8I9P - chains C1 and Cd of the 33 polymer chains in the assembly; structure by electron microscopy, 3.00 A resolution.

Chain C1:
Molecule: 3341-nt RNA strand
From: Chaetomium thermophilum
Sequence (3341 nucleotides; each row starts with the number of its first residue):
     1 GGUUGACCUC GGAUCAGGUA GGAGGACCCG CUGAACUUAA GCAUAUCAAU AAGCGGAGGA
    61 AAAGAAACCA ACAGGGAUUG CCCUAGUAAC GGCGAGUGAA GCGGCAACAG CUCAAAUUUG
   121 AAAGCUGGCU UCGGCCCGCG UUGUAAUUUG GAGAGGAUGC UUUGGGCGAG GCUCCUUCUG
   181 AGUUCCCUGG AACGGGACGC CACAGAGGGU GAGAGCCCCG UAUAGUUGGA AGCCAAGCCU
   241 GUGUAAAGCU CCUUCGACGA GUCGAGUAGU UUGGGAAUGC UGCUCAAAAU GGGAGGUAAA
   301 UUUCUUCUAA AGCUAAAUAC CGGCCAGAGA CCGAUAGCGC ACAAGUAGAG UGAUCGAAAG
   361 AUGAAAAGCA CUUUGAAAAG AGGGUUAAAU AGCACGUGAA AUUGUUGAAA GGGAAGCGCU
   421 UGUGACCAGA CUUGCGCCCG GCGGAUCAUC CGGUGUUCUC ACCGGUGCAC UCCGCCGGGC
   481 UCAGGCCAGC AUCGGUUCUG GCGGGGGGAU AAAGGCCCAG GGAAUGUGGC UCCUCCGGGA
   541 GUGUUAUAGC CCUGGGUGUA AUACCCUCGC CGGGACCGAG GACCGCGCUC UGCAAGGAUG
   601 CUGGCGUAAU GGUCACCAGC GACCCGUCUU GAAACACGGA CCAAGGAGUC AAGGUUUUGC
   661 GCGAGUGUUU GGGUGUAAAA CCCGCACGCG UAAUGAAAGU GAACGUAGGU GAGAGCUUCG
   721 GCGCAUCAUC GACCGAUCCU GAUGUAUUCG GAUGGAUUUG AGUAGGAGCG UUAAGCCUUG
   781 GACCCGAAAG AUGGUGAACU AUGCUUGGAU AGGGUGAAGC CAGAGGAAAC UCUGGUGGAG
   841 GCUCGCAGCG GUUCUGACGU GCAAAUCGAU CGUCAAAUCU GAGCAUGGGG GCGAAAGACU
   901 AAUCGAACCA UCUAGUAGCU GGUUACCGCC GAAGUUUCCC UCAGGAUAGC AGUGUCGACC
   961 UUCAGUUUUA UGAGGUAAAG CGAAUGAUUA GGGACUCGGG GGCGAUUUUU AGCCUUCAUC
  1021 CAUUCUCAAA CUUUAAAUAU GUAAGAAGCC CUUGUUACUU AACUGAACGU GGGCAUUCGA
  1081 AUGUAUCGAC ACUAGUGGGC CAUUUUUGGU AAGCAGAACU GGCGAUGCGG GAUGAACCGA
  1141 ACGCGGGGUU AAGGUGCCGG AGUGGACGCU CAUCAGACAC CACAAAAGGC GUUAGUACAU
  1201 CUUGACAGCA GGACGGUGGC CAUGGAAGUC GGAAUCCGCU AAGGACUGUG UAACAACUCA
  1261 CCUGCCGAAU GUACUAGCCC UGAAAAUGGA UGGCGCUCAA GCGUCCCACC CAUACCCCGC
  1321 CCUCAGGGUA GAAACGAUGC CCUGAGGAGU AGGCGGCCGU GGAGGUCAGU GACGAAGCCU
  1381 AGGGCGUGAG CCCGGGUCGA ACGGCCUCUA GUGCAGAUCU UGGUGGUAGU AGCAAAUACU
  1441 UCAAUGAGAA CUUGAAGGAC CGAAGUGGGG AAAGGUUCCA UGUGAACAGC GGUUGGACAU
  1501 GGGUUAGUCG AUCCUAAGCC AUAGGGAAGU UCCGUUUCAA AGGGGCACUC GUGCCCCGUG
  1561 UGGCGAAAGG GAAGCCGGUU AAUAUUCCGG CACCUGGAUG UGGGUUUUGC GCGGCAACGC
  1621 AACUGAACGC GGAGACGACG GCGGGGGCCC CGGGCAGAGU UCUCUUUUCU UCUUAACGGU
  1681 CUAUCACCCU GGAAACAGUU UGUCUGGAGA UAGGGUUUAA UGGCCGGAAG AGCCCGACAC
  1741 UUCUGUCGGG UCCGGUGCGC UCUCGACGUC CCUUGAAAAU CCGCGGGAGG GAAUAAUUCU
  1801 CACGCCAGGU CGUACUCAUA ACCGCAGCAG GUCCCCAAGG UGAACAGCCU CUGGUUGAUA
  1861 GAACAAUGUA GAUAAGGGAA GUCGGCAAAA UAGAUCCGUA ACUUCGGGAA AAGGAUUGGC
  1921 UCUAAGGGUU GGGCACGUUG GGCUUUGGGC GGACGCCCUG GGAGCAGAGG GCCUCUAGCC
  1981 GGGCAACCGG CCGGCGGCCC UCAGCACCCG GGGUUGAAGC CCUUAGCAGG CUUCGGCCGU
  2041 CCGGCGUGCG GUUAACAACC AACUUAGAAC UGGUACGGAC AGGGGGAAUC UGACUGUCUA
  2101 AUUAAAACAU AGCAUUGCGA UGGCCAGAAA GUGGUGUUGA CGCAAUGUGA UUUCUGCCCA
  2161 GUGCUCUGAA UGUCAAAGUG AAGAAAUUCA ACCAAGCGCG GGUAAACGGC GGGAGUAACU
  2221 AUGACUCUCU UAAGGUAGCC AAAUGCCUCG UCAUCUAAUU AGUGACGCGC AUGAAUGGAU
  2281 UAACGAGAUU CCCACUGUCC CUAUCUACUA UCUAGCGAAA CCACAGCCAA GGGAACGGGC
  2341 UUGGCAAAAU CAGCGGGGAA AGAAGACCCU GUUGAGCUUG ACUCUAGUUU GACAUUGUGA
  2401 AAAGACAUAG GAGGUGUAGA AUAGGUGGGA GCUUCGGCGC CAGUGAAAUA CCACUACUCC
  2461 UAUUGUUUUU UUACUUAUUC AAUGAAGCGG GGCUGGACUU GCGUCCAACU UCUGGAGUUA
  2521 AGGUCCUUCG CGGGCCGACC CGGGUUGAAG ACAUUGUCAG GUGGGGAGUU UGGCUGGGGC
  2581 GGCACAUCUG UUAAACCAUA ACGCAGGUGU CCUAAGGGGG GCUCAUGGAG AACAGAAAUC
  2641 UCCAGUAGAA CAAAAGGGUA AAAGUCCCCU UGAUUUUGAU UUUCAGUGUG AAUACAAACC
  2701 AUGAAAGUGU GGCCUAUCGA UCCUUUAGUC CCUCGAAAUU UGAGGCUAGA GGUGCCAGAA
  2761 AAGUUACCAC AGGGAUAACU GGCUUGUGGC GGCCAAGCGU UCAUAGCGAC GUCGCUUUUU
  2821 GAUCCUUCGA UGUCGGCUCU UCCUAUCAUA CCGAAGCAGA AUUCGGUAAG CGUUGGAUUG
  2881 UUCACCCACU AAUAGGGAAC GUGAGCUGGG UUUAGACCGU CGUGAGACAG GUUAGUUUUA
  2941 CCCUACUGAU GAACUCGUCG CAAUGGUAAU UCAGCUUAGU ACGAGAGGAA CCGCUGAUUC
  3001 AGAUAAUUGG UUUUUGCGGU UGUCCGACCG GGCAGUGCCG CGAAGCUACC AUCUGCUGGA
  3061 UAAUGGCUGA ACGCCUCUAA GUCAGAAUCC AUGCCAGAAC GCGACGAUAC UACCCGCACG
  3121 UUGUAGACGU AUAAGAAUAG GCUCCGGCCU CGUAUCCUAG CAGGCGAUUC CUCCGCCGGC
  3181 CUCGAAGUGG CCGUCGGUAA UUCGCGUAUU GCAAUUUAGA CACGCGCGGG AUCAAAUCCU
  3241 UUGCAGACGA CUUAGAUGUG CGAAAGGGUC CUGUAAGCAG UAGAGUAGCC UUGUUGUUAC
  3301 GAUCUGCUGA GGGUAAGCCC UCCUUCGCCU AGAUUUCCCA G
Not modelled in the structure: 1-2, 694-706, 800-905, 987-1028, 1179-1290, 1438-2309, 2327-3111, 3121-3123, 3215-3217, 3239-3330, 3338-3341

Chain Cd:
Molecule: Brix domain-containing protein
From: Chaetomium thermophilum
UniProtKB: G0S4S2 (G0S4S2_CHATD); residue numbers follow UniProt; this construct covers 1-436
Chain sequence (436 residues; row label = number of the first residue in the row):
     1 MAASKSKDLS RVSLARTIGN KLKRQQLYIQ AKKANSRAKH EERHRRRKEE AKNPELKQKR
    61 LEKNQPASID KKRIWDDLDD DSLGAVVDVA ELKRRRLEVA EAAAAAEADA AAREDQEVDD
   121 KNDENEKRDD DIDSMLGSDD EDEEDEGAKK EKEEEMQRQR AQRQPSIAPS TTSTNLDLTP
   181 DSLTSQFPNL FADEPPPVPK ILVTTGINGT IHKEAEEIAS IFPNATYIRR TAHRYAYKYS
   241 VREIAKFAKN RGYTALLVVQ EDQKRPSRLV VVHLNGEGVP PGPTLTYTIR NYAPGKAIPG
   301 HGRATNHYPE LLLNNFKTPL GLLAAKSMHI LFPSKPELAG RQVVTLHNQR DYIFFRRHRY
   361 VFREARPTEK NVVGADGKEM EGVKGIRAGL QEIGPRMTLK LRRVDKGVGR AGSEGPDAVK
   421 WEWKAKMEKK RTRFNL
Not modelled in the structure: 1-8, 78-80, 99-175, 177-179, 192-193

Chain C1 / chain Cd interface:
Residue-residue contacts (96):
  U188(C1) - Lys426(Cd)  salt bridge to the phosphate
  G189(C1) - Ala425(Cd)  phosphate contact
  G189(C1) - Lys429(Cd)  hydrogen bond to the base
  G190(C1) - Lys429(Cd)  salt bridge to the phosphate
  A191(C1) - Lys429(Cd)  salt bridge to the phosphate
  C342(C1) - Gly19(Cd)  sugar contact
  C342(C1) - Asn20(Cd)  hydrogen bond to the sugar
  A343(C1) - Gly19(Cd)  phosphate contact
  A343(C1) - Asn20(Cd)  base contact
  A343(C1) - Leu22(Cd)  base contact
  A358(C1) - Leu22(Cd)  base contact
  A359(C1) - Leu22(Cd)  sugar contact
  A361(C1) - Lys21(Cd)  salt bridge to the phosphate
  A361(C1) - Arg24(Cd)  salt bridge to the phosphate
  U362(C1) - Ser13(Cd)  hydrogen bond to the base
  U362(C1) - Arg16(Cd)  salt bridge to the phosphate
  G363(C1) - Arg16(Cd)  hydrogen bond to the base
  A366(C1) - Ser10(Cd)  hydrogen bond to the sugar
  A366(C1) - Arg11(Cd)  sugar contact
  A367(C1) - Ser10(Cd)  phosphate contact
  A367(C1) - Arg11(Cd)  salt bridge to the phosphate
  G368(C1) - Leu9(Cd)  hydrogen bond to the sugar
  G368(C1) - Ser10(Cd)  phosphate contact
  G368(C1) - Ser13(Cd)  hydrogen bond to the base
  C369(C1) - Ser10(Cd)  phosphate contact
  A370(C1) - Pro66(Cd)  base contact
  A370(C1) - Ala67(Cd)  hydrogen bond to the base
  C371(C1) - Asn64(Cd)  hydrogen bond to the sugar
  C371(C1) - Gln65(Cd)  sugar contact
  C371(C1) - Pro66(Cd)  base contact
  U372(C1) - Arg60(Cd)  salt bridge to the phosphate
  U372(C1) - Leu61(Cd)  phosphate contact
  U372(C1) - Asn64(Cd)  phosphate contact
  U372(C1) - Pro66(Cd)  sugar contact
  U373(C1) - Arg43(Cd)  salt bridge to the phosphate
  U373(C1) - Arg46(Cd)  salt bridge to the phosphate
  U373(C1) - Arg60(Cd)  salt bridge to the phosphate
  U373(C1) - Leu61(Cd)  phosphate contact
  U374(C1) - Arg43(Cd)  salt bridge to the phosphate
  U374(C1) - Arg47(Cd)  salt bridge to the phosphate
  G375(C1) - His40(Cd)  stacking on the base
  G375(C1) - Arg43(Cd)  hydrogen bond to the base
  A376(C1) - His40(Cd)  hydrogen bond to the sugar
  A378(C1) - Ile29(Cd)  base contact
  A378(C1) - Lys32(Cd)  hydrogen bond to the phosphate
  A378(C1) - Lys33(Cd)  phosphate contact
  A378(C1) - Ser36(Cd)  hydrogen bond to the phosphate
  A379(C1) - Lys32(Cd)  salt bridge to the phosphate
  G382(C1) - Pro66(Cd)  base contact
  G383(C1) - Ala67(Cd)  hydrogen bond to the sugar
  G384(C1) - Ala67(Cd)  sugar contact
  G384(C1) - Ser68(Cd)  phosphate contact
  G384(C1) - Ile69(Cd)  hydrogen bond to the phosphate
  G384(C1) - Arg350(Cd)  salt bridge to the phosphate
  U385(C1) - Ile69(Cd)  phosphate contact
  U385(C1) - Lys72(Cd)  salt bridge to the phosphate
  U385(C1) - Arg431(Cd)  phosphate contact
  U386(C1) - Arg431(Cd)  salt bridge to the phosphate
  A387(C1) - Arg431(Cd)  salt bridge to the phosphate
  A388(C1) - Arg431(Cd)  salt bridge to the phosphate
  C393(C1) - Leu9(Cd)  hydrogen bond to the base
  C393(C1) - Val12(Cd)  hydrogen bond to the base
  C393(C1) - Ser13(Cd)  base contact
  C393(C1) - Leu14(Cd)  hydrogen bond to the base
  C393(C1) - Ala15(Cd)  hydrogen bond to the base
  C393(C1) - Tyr28(Cd)  sugar contact
  A394(C1) - Gln25(Cd)  hydrogen bond to the phosphate
  A394(C1) - Lys32(Cd)  base contact
  C395(C1) - Ala15(Cd)  base contact
  A428(C1) - Lys264(Cd)  salt bridge to the phosphate
  G429(C1) - Lys264(Cd)  salt bridge to the phosphate
  C431(C1) - Tyr235(Cd)  base contact
  U432(C1) - Arg234(Cd)  salt bridge to the phosphate
  U432(C1) - Tyr235(Cd)  hydrogen bond to the phosphate
  U433(C1) - Arg234(Cd)  salt bridge to the phosphate
  U433(C1) - Tyr235(Cd)  stacking on the base
  G606(C1) - His233(Cd)  sugar contact
  G606(C1) - Arg234(Cd)  hydrogen bond to the sugar
  G606(C1) - Tyr235(Cd)  hydrogen bond to the base
  U607(C1) - His212(Cd)  stacking on the base
  U607(C1) - Lys213(Cd)  hydrogen bond to the base
  U607(C1) - Glu216(Cd)  base contact
  U607(C1) - Tyr227(Cd)  base contact
  U607(C1) - Arg229(Cd)  salt bridge to the phosphate
  U607(C1) - Ala232(Cd)  phosphate contact
  G1395(C1) - Gln263(Cd)  phosphate contact
  G3116(C1) - His301(Cd)  sugar contact
  G3116(C1) - Arg359(Cd)  hydrogen bond to the phosphate
  G3116(C1) - Gln391(Cd)  sugar contact
  C3117(C1) - His301(Cd)  sugar contact
  C3117(C1) - Gly302(Cd)  phosphate contact
  C3117(C1) - Arg303(Cd)  salt bridge to the phosphate
  C3117(C1) - Arg359(Cd)  salt bridge to the phosphate
  A3118(C1) - Lys296(Cd)  phosphate contact
  A3118(C1) - His301(Cd)  salt bridge to the phosphate
  A3118(C1) - Arg303(Cd)  phosphate contact
Interface residues without a listed pair, chain C1 (51 interface residues in all): C187, G360, A430, A608, G1396, A3218
Interface residues without a listed pair, chain Cd (60 interface residues in all): Lys23, His44, Lys57, Thr210, Lys238, Lys424

In short:
51 residues of chain C1 and 60 residues of chain Cd are in contact; the contacts include 25 hydrogen bonds, 27
salt bridges and 3 aromatic stacking contacts. Among the polar pairs are G189(C1)-Lys429(Cd),
U362(C1)-Ser13(Cd) and G363(C1)-Arg16(Cd).
Here chain C1 is a 3341-nt RNA strand and chain Cd is Brix domain-containing protein, both from Chaetomium
thermophilum. Entry 8I9P (Cryo-EM structure of a Chaetomium thermophilum pre-60S ribosomal subunit - State
Mak16) was determined by electron microscopy together with 8I9T, 8I9V, 8I9W, 8I9X, 8I9Y, 8I9Z and 8IA0 from
the same study.
